Entry 3HR5 (X-ray diffraction, 2.40 A resolution); this record covers chains Q and J of the 3 polymer chains in the assembly.

[Chain Q]
Protein: Fab h47H4 light chain
Organism: Mus musculus
Notes: antibody fragment or engineered binder
Sequence (219 residues; row label = number of the first residue in the row):
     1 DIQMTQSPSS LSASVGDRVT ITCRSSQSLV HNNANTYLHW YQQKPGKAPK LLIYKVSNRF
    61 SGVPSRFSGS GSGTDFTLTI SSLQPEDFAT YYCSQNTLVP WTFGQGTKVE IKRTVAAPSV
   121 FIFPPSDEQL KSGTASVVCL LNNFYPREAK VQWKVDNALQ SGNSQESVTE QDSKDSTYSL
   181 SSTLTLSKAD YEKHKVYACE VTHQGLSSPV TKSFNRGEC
Disulfides: Cys23-Cys93, Cys139-Cys199

[Chain J]
Protein: Fab h47H4 heavy chain
Organism: Mus musculus
Notes: antibody fragment or engineered binder
Sequence (226 residues; each row starts with the number of its first residue):
     1 EVQLVESGGG LVQPGGSLRL SCAASGFTFS DYGIAWVRQA PGKGLEWVAF ISDLAYTIYY
    61 ADTVTGRFTI SRDNSKNTLY LQMNSLRAED TAVYYCARDN WDAMDYWGQG TLVTVSSAST
   121 KGPSVFPLAP SSKSTSGGTA ALGCLVKDYF PEPVTVSWNS GALTSGVHTF PAVLQSSGLY
   181 SLSSVVTVPS SSLGTQTYIC NVNHKPSNTK VDKKVEPKSC DKTHTC
Not modelled in the structure: 221-226
Disulfides: Cys22-Cys96, Cys144-Cys200

[How chain Q and chain J interact]
Contacting residue pairs - 71 pairs, chain Q then chain J:
  Tyr37(Q) - Asp102(J)
  His39(Q) - Asp102(J)  hydrogen bond (side chain-backbone)
  His39(Q) - Ala103(J)
  Tyr41(Q) - Met104(J)  hydrogen bond (side chain-backbone)
  Tyr41(Q) - Trp107(J)
  Gln43(Q) - Gln39(J)  hydrogen bond
  Gln43(Q) - Tyr95(J)  hydrogen bond
  Ala48(Q) - Tyr95(J)  hydrophobic
  Ala48(Q) - Gly108(J)
  Pro49(Q) - Leu45(J)  hydrophobic
  Pro49(Q) - Trp107(J)  hydrophobic
  Leu51(Q) - Asp105(J)
  Tyr54(Q) - Ala103(J)  hydrophobic
  Lys55(Q) - Asp102(J)  salt bridge
  Phe60(Q) - Asp105(J)
  Phe60(Q) - Tyr106(J)
  Tyr92(Q) - Gln39(J)
  Tyr92(Q) - Lys43(J)
  Tyr92(Q) - Gly44(J)
  Tyr92(Q) - Leu45(J)  hydrophobic
  Asn96(Q) - Asp102(J)
  Asn96(Q) - Ala103(J)
  Val99(Q) - Tyr59(J)  hydrophobic
  Pro100(Q) - Trp47(J)  hydrophobic
  Trp101(Q) - Ala35(J)  hydrophobic
  Trp101(Q) - Trp47(J)
  Trp101(Q) - Phe50(J)  hydrophobic
  Trp101(Q) - Asp99(J)
  Trp101(Q) - Met104(J)  hydrophobic
  Phe103(Q) - Val37(J)  hydrophobic
  Phe103(Q) - Leu45(J)
  Phe103(Q) - Trp47(J)
  Phe103(Q) - Met104(J)  hydrophobic
  Phe103(Q) - Trp107(J)  hydrophobic
  Phe121(Q) - Ala141(J)  hydrophobic
  Ile122(Q) - Ser132(J)  hydrogen bond (backbone-side chain)
  Phe123(Q) - Leu128(J)
  Phe123(Q) - Ala129(J)
  Phe123(Q) - Ala141(J)
  Ser126(Q) - Phe126(J)
  Ser126(Q) - Pro127(J)
  Glu128(Q) - Pro127(J)
  Gln129(Q) - Phe126(J)
  Gln129(Q) - Leu145(J)
  Gln129(Q) - Lys147(J)
  Ser132(Q) - Phe126(J)
  Thr134(Q) - Lys147(J)
  Ser136(Q) - Leu145(J)
  Ser136(Q) - Lys147(J)
  Val138(Q) - Leu128(J)  hydrophobic
  Leu140(Q) - Phe170(J)  hydrophobic
  Leu140(Q) - Val185(J)  hydrophobic
  Asn142(Q) - His168(J)
  Asn142(Q) - Thr187(J)
  Asn143(Q) - His168(J)  hydrogen bond
  Gln165(Q) - Val173(J)
  Gln165(Q) - Leu174(J)
  Gln165(Q) - Gln175(J)
  Glu166(Q) - Val173(J)
  Ser167(Q) - Phe170(J)
  Ser167(Q) - Pro171(J)  hydrogen bond (side chain-backbone)
  Ser167(Q) - Val173(J)
  Val168(Q) - Pro171(J)
  Thr169(Q) - His168(J)
  Thr169(Q) - Phe170(J)
  Ser179(Q) - His168(J)  hydrogen bond
  Ser179(Q) - Phe170(J)
  Leu180(Q) - Phe170(J)
  Ser181(Q) - Phe170(J)
  Glu218(Q) - Cys220(J)
  Cys219(Q) - Cys220(J)  disulfide
Other interface residues (no listed pair), chain Q (47 interface residues in all): Lys47, Gln105, Pro124, Pro125, Asp127, Ser213, Phe214, Gly217
Other interface residues (no listed pair), chain J (45 interface residues in all): Glu46, Trp101, Gln109, Thr139, Ala140, Leu142, Ser183, Lys213, Lys218, Ser219
Inter-chain disulfides: Cys219(Q)-Cys220(J)

[In short]
47 residues of chain Q and 45 residues of chain J are in contact; the contacts include 1 disulfide bond, 8
hydrogen bonds and 1 salt bridge. Among the polar pairs are Lys55(Q)-Asp102(J), His39(Q)-Asp102(J) and
Tyr41(Q)-Met104(J).
Chain Q is Fab h47H4 light chain and chain J is Fab h47H4 heavy chain, both from Mus musculus; the structure,
M1prime peptide from IgE bound by humanized antibody 47H4 Fab, was determined by X-ray diffraction.
